9Q93 - chains M and N of the 14 polymer chains in the assembly; structure by electron microscopy, 6.60 A resolution (low resolution: residue-level contacts below are approximate; hydrogen-bond / salt-bridge calls are withheld).

[Chain M]
Name: RNA polymerase sigma-54 factor
Source organism: Klebsiella pneumoniae
Reference sequence: A0A377VEN9 (A0A377VEN9_KLEPN); residues 26-477 here correspond to UniProt positions 2-453 (UniProt number = residue number - 24)
Amino-acid sequence (497 residues; each row starts with the number of its first residue; numbers below 1 keep their minus sign (Met-19 is residue -19)):
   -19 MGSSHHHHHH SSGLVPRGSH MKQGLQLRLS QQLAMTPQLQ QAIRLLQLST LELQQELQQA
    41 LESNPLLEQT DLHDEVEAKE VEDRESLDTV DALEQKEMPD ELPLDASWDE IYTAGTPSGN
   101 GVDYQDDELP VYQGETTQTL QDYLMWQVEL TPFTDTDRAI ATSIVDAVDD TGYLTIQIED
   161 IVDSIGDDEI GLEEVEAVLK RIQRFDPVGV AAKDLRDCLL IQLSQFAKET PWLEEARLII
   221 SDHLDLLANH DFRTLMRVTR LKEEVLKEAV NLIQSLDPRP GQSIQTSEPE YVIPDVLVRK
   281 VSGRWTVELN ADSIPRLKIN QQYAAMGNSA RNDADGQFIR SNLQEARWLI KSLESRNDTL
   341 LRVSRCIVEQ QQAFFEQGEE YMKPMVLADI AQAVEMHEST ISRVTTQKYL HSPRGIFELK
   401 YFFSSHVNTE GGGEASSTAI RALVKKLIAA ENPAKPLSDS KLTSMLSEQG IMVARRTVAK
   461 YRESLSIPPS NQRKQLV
Unresolved in the structure: -19 to 0, 11-12, 49-108, 459-460
Sequence notes: initiating methionine (-19); expression tag (-18 to 25)

[Chain N]
Molecule: Non-template DNA
Sequence (34 nucleotides; each row starts with the number of its first residue; numbers below 1 keep their minus sign (DA-34 is residue -34)):
   -34 AGACGGCTGG CACGACTTTT GCAATCGCAG CCCT

[Chain M / chain N interface]
Contacting residue pairs - 24 pairs, chain M then chain N:
  Met15(M) - DC-13(N)
  Thr16(M) - DA-12(N)
  Pro17(M) - DA-12(N)
  Gln18(M) - DA-12(N)
  Gln20(M) - DC-13(N)
  Met365(M) - DT-18(N)
  Val366(M) - DT-18(N)
  Leu367(M) - DT-18(N)
  Ala368(M) - DT-18(N)
  Ile381(M) - DT-17(N)
  Ile381(M) - DT-16(N)
  Ile381(M) - DT-15(N)
  Ser382(M) - DT-16(N)
  Arg383(M) - DT-16(N)
  Ser438(M) - DC-28(N)
  Asp439(M) - DC-28(N)
  Asp439(M) - DT-27(N)
  Ser440(M) - DG-29(N)
  Ser440(M) - DC-28(N)
  Arg455(M) - DT-27(N)
  Val458(M) - DT-27(N)
  Glu463(M) - DG-26(N)
  Pro468(M) - DT-27(N)
  Pro469(M) - DT-27(N)
Other interface residues (no listed pair), chain M (23 interface residues in all): Leu19, Arg462, Ser470
Other interface residues (no listed pair), chain N (11 interface residues in all): DC-19

[In short]
23 residues of chain M and 11 residues of chain N are in contact.
Chain M is RNA polymerase sigma-54 factor (Klebsiella pneumoniae) and chain N is Non-template DNA; the
structure, CryoEM structure of bacterial transcription intermediate complex mediated by activator PspF
containing nifH promoter DNA containing ..., was determined by electron microscopy (same publication as 9Q91,
9Q92, 9Q94, 9Q95, 9Q96, 9Q97 and 9Q98).
